Entry 8E8Y (electron microscopy, 2.50 A resolution); this record covers chains 1 and 4 of the 6 polymer chains in the assembly.

Chain 1:
Molecule: Capsid protein VP1
Source organism: Human poliovirus 2 strain Sabin
Reference sequence: Q8B3S1 (Q8B3S1_9ENTO); residues 25-301 here correspond to UniProt positions 603-879 (UniProt number = residue number + 578)
Sequence (277 residues; row label = number of the first residue in the row):
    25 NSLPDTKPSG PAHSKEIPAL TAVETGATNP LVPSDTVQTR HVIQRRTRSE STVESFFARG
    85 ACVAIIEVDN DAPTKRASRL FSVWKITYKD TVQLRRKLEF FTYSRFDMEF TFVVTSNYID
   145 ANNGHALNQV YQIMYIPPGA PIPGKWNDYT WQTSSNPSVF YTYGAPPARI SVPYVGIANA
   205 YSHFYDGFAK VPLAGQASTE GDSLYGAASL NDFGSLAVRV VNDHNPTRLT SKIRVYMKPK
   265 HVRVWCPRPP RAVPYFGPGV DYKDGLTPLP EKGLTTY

Chain 4:
Molecule: Capsid protein VP4
Source organism: Human poliovirus 2 strain Sabin
Reference sequence: Q8B3S1 (Q8B3S1_9ENTO); numbering as in UniProt (aligned over 2-69)
Sequence (68 residues; numbered 2 to 69; the number before each row is that of its first residue):
     2 GAQVSSQKVG AHENSNRAYG GSTINYTTIN YYRDSASNAA SKQDFAQDPS KFTEPIKDVL
    62 IKTAPMLN
Not modelled in the structure: 14-23

Chain 1 / chain 4 interface:
Contacting residue pairs (35; chain 1 residue first):
  Asn-25(1) / Phe-46(4)
  Glu-40(1) / Thr-64(4)
  Ile-41(1) / Lys-63(4)
  Ile-41(1) / Thr-64(4)  hydrogen bond (backbone-backbone)
  Ile-41(1) / Pro-66(4)  hydrophobic
  Pro-42(1) / Lys-63(4)
  Thr-45(1) / Met-67(4)
  Ala-46(1) / Met-67(4)
  Thr-49(1) / Ile-57(4)
  Thr-49(1) / Met-67(4)  hydrogen bond
  Thr-49(1) / Leu-68(4)
  Gly-50(1) / Pro-56(4)
  Ala-51(1) / Thr-54(4)
  Ala-51(1) / Ile-57(4)  hydrophobic
  Thr-52(1) / Thr-54(4)  hydrogen bond (backbone-backbone)
  Pro-54(1) / Glu-55(4)
  Pro-54(1) / Lys-63(4)  hydrogen bond (backbone-side chain)
  Val-56(1) / Lys-63(4)
  Asp-59(1) / Lys-63(4)  salt bridge
  Arg-72(1) / Phe-46(4)
  Arg-72(1) / Gln-48(4)  hydrogen bond
  Ser-73(1) / Phe-46(4)
  Thr-76(1) / Asp-45(4)
  Asp-131(1) / Ala-37(4)
  Ser-195(1) / Ala-37(4)
  Ser-195(1) / Ser-38(4)
  Val-196(1) / Ala-37(4)
  Pro-197(1) / Ala-37(4)  hydrophobic
  Lys-264(1) / Ala-37(4)  hydrogen bond (side chain-backbone)
  Lys-264(1) / Ser-38(4)
  Lys-264(1) / Asn-39(4)  hydrogen bond (side chain-backbone)
  His-265(1) / Ser-36(4)
  His-265(1) / Asn-39(4)
  His-265(1) / Ala-40(4)  hydrogen bond (side chain-backbone)
  Pro-271(1) / Phe-53(4)  hydrophobic
Interface residues without a listed pair, chain 1 (25 interface residues in all): Leu-55, Ala-82
Interface residues without a listed pair, chain 4 (23 interface residues in all): Lys-9, Ala-41, Lys-43, Leu-61, Ala-65

In short:
25 residues of chain 1 face 23 of chain 4 across their interface; the contacts include 8 hydrogen bonds and 1
salt bridge. Polar contacts include Asp-59(1)/Lys-63(4), Thr-49(1)/Met-67(4) and Pro-54(1)/Lys-63(4).
Chain 1 is Capsid protein VP1 and chain 4 is Capsid protein VP4, both from Human poliovirus 2 strain Sabin;
the structure, 9H2 Fab-Sabin poliovirus 2 complex, was determined by electron microscopy (same publication as
8E8L, 8E8R, 8E8S, 8E8X and 8E8Z).
